9GE5 - chains K and N of the 18 polymer chains in the assembly; structure by electron microscopy, 3.35 A resolution.

[Chain K]
Molecule: Hexasomal DNA Strand 1
Sequence (113 nucleotides; each row starts with the number of its first residue; numbers below 1 keep their minus sign (DA-40 is residue -40)):
   -40 ATATCTGACA CGTGCCTGGA GACTAGGGAG TAATCCCCTT GGCGGTTAAA ACGCGGGGGA
    20 CAGCGCGTAC GTGCGTTTAA GCGGTGCTAG AGCTGTCTAC GACCAATTGA GCG

[Chain N]
Molecule: Histone H4
From: Homo sapiens
Reference sequence: P62805 (H4_HUMAN); residues 22-102 here correspond to UniProt positions 23-103 (UniProt number = residue number + 1)
Chain sequence (81 residues; numbered 22 to 102; the number before each row is that of its first residue):
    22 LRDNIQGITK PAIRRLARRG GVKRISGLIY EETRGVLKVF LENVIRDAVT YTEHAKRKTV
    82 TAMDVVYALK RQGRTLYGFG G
Curated features (UniProtKB/Swiss-Prot):
  - modified residue: Lys31 (N6-(2-hydroxyisobutyryl)lysine), Lys44 (N6-(2-hydroxyisobutyryl)lysine), Ser47 (Phosphoserine), Tyr51 (Phosphotyrosine), Lys59 (N6-(2-hydroxyisobutyryl)lysine), Lys77 (N6-(2-hydroxyisobutyryl)lysine), Lys79 (N6-(2-hydroxyisobutyryl)lysine), Thr80 (Phosphothreonine), Tyr88 (Phosphotyrosine), Lys91 (N6-(2-hydroxyisobutyryl)lysine)
  - cross-link (Glycyl lysine isopeptide (Lys-Gly)): Lys31 (interchain with G-Cter in SUMO2), Lys59 (interchain with G-Cter in SUMO2), Lys79 (interchain with G-Cter in SUMO2), Lys91 (interchain with G-Cter in SUMO2)

[How chain K and chain N interact]
Pairs across the interface (8):
  DG-13(K) with Thr30(N), hydrogen bond to the phosphate; Pro32(N), phosphate contact; Arg36(N), salt bridge to the phosphate
  DA-12(K) with Thr30(N), phosphate contact; Lys31(N), hydrogen bond to the phosphate; Pro32(N), phosphate contact
  DC-5(K) with Arg45(N), sugar contact
  DC-4(K) with Arg45(N), salt bridge to the phosphate
Also at the interface, not in a pair above, chain K (6 interface residues in all): DG-23, DG-14
Also at the interface, not in a pair above, chain N (8 interface residues in all): Gln27, Ala33, Thr80

[Overview]
Chain K and chain N form an interface of 6 and 8 residues respectively, with 2 hydrogen bonds and 2 salt
bridges. Among the polar pairs are DG-13(K)-Thr30(N), DA-12(K)-Lys31(N) and DG-13(K)-Arg36(N).
Here chain K is Hexasomal DNA Strand 1 and chain N is Histone H4 (Homo sapiens). Entry 9GE5 (CryoEM structure
of the human INO80-Hexasome complex) was determined by electron microscopy.
